PDB entry 6ITQ | X-ray diffraction, 1.53 A resolution | chains A and B of the 4 polymer chains in the assembly

== Chain A (and B) ==
Molecule: anti-cortisol camelid antibody
Source organism: Camelus bactrianus
Notes: antibody fragment or engineered binder; chain B of this document is another copy of the same molecule, construct and numbering; everything in this record applies to it too
Chain sequence (127 residues; each row starts with the number of its first residue):
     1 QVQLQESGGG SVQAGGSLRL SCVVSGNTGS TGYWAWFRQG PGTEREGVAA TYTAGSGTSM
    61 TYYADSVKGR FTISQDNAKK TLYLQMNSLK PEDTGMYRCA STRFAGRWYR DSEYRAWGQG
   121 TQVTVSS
Disordered / not traced: 42-44, 57, 127 (chain B: 40-44, 57, 127)
Ligand contacts: cortisol (HCY; (11alpha,14beta)-11,17,21-trihydroxypregn-4-ene-3,20-dione): V24, T28, G29, S30, T31, G32, Y33, W34, T53, Q75, N77, K80, S101, T102, R103

== How chain A and chain B interact ==
Pairs across the interface (22):
  S7(A) with N27(B)
  G8(A) with G26(B), hydrogen bond (backbone-backbone); N27(B), hydrogen bond (backbone-side chain)
  G9(A) with S25(B); G26(B), hydrogen bond (backbone-backbone); K80(B), hydrogen bond (backbone-side chain)
  G10(A) with V24(B); S25(B); K80(B)
  S11(A) with V23(B); V24(B), hydrogen bond (backbone-backbone); S25(B); K79(B), hydrogen bond (side chain-backbone); K80(B)
  V12(A) with Q3(B); Q5(B)
  Q13(A) with Q5(B), hydrogen bond (backbone-side chain); E6(B), hydrogen bond (side chain-backbone); S7(B)
  S17(A) with Q3(B), hydrogen bond (backbone-side chain)
  L18(A) with S25(B)
  T124(A) with K79(B)
Other interface residues (no listed pair), chain A (11 interface residues in all): S126
Other interface residues (no listed pair), chain B (12 interface residues in all): T81

== In short ==
11 residues of chain A and 12 residues of chain B are in contact, with 9 hydrogen bonds. Among the polar pairs
are G8(A)-N27(B), G9(A)-K80(B) and S11(A)-K79(B). Bound to chain A: cortisol.
Both chains are anti-cortisol camelid antibody (Camelus bactrianus). Entry 6ITQ (Crystal structure of cortisol
complexed with its nanobody at pH 10.5) was determined by X-ray diffraction together with 6ITP from the same
study.
